4ZSJ - chain A; structure by X-ray diffraction, 2.48 A resolution.

Chain A:
Molecule: Mitogen-activated protein kinase 7
Organism: Homo sapiens
Notes: EC 2.7.11.24
UniProt: Q13164 (MK07_HUMAN); numbering as in UniProt (aligned over 50-393)
Sequence (344 residues; numbered 50 to 393; the number before each row is that of its first residue):
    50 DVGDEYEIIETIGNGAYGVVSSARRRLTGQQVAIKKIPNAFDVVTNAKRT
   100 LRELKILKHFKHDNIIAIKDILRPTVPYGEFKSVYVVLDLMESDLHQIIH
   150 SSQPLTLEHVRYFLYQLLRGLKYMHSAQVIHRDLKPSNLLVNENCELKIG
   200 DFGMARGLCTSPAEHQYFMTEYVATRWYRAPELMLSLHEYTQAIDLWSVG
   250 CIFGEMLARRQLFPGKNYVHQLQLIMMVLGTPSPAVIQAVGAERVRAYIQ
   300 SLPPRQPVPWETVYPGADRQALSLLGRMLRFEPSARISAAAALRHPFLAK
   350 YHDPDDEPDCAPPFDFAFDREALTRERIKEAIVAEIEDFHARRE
Residues lining bound ligands: 4R0 (3-amino-5-[(4-chloro-3-methylphenyl)amino]-N-(propan-2-yl)-1H-1,2,4-triazole-1-carboxamide): Ala-65, Tyr-66, Gly-67, Lys-84, Ile-86, Asn-95, Arg-98, Thr-99, Glu-102, Leu-103, Leu-106, Ile-117, Val-135, Leu-137
Curated features (UniProtKB/Swiss-Prot):
  - motif: Thr-219 to Tyr-221 (TXY)
  - active site: Asp-182 (Proton acceptor)
  - binding site (ATP): Ile-61 to Val-69, Lys-84
  - mutagenesis: Thr-219 to Tyr-221 (Loss activation by MAP2K5)
What the authors report for this chain:
  - binding site for 4R0: Ile-86, Thr-99, Leu-103, Leu-106, Ile-117, Val-135, Leu-137
  - specificity-determining residues: Ile-86, Thr-99, Val-135, Leu-137 (by similarity / conservation)
  - contacts within the chain: Val-68/Lys-84 (backbone contact), Arg-98/Glu-102 (salt bridge), Tyr-66/Glu-102 (hydrogen bond)
  - conformationally variable residues (side-chain flip): Lys-84

Summary:
Ligands of chain A: compound 4R0. UniProt lists active-site residue Asp-182, 10 ATP-binding residues and 3
mutagenesis sites. The paper reports a binding site for 4R0 at Ile-86, Thr-99 and Leu-103 among others;
specificity determinants Ile-86, Thr-99 and Val-135 among others.
Chain A is Mitogen-activated protein kinase 7 (Homo sapiens); the structure, Mitogen activated protein kinase
7 in complex with inhibitor, was determined by X-ray diffraction together with 4ZSG, 4ZSL, 5BYY and 5BYZ from
the same study.
